PDB entry 6XUY | X-ray diffraction, 2.13 A resolution | chain A

# Chain A
Molecule: NAD-dependent protein deacetylase sirtuin-6
Source organism: Homo sapiens
Notes: EC 2.3.1.286
UniProtKB: Q8N6T7 (SIR6_HUMAN); numbering as in UniProt (aligned over 13-308)
Chain sequence (302 residues; each row starts with the number of its first residue):
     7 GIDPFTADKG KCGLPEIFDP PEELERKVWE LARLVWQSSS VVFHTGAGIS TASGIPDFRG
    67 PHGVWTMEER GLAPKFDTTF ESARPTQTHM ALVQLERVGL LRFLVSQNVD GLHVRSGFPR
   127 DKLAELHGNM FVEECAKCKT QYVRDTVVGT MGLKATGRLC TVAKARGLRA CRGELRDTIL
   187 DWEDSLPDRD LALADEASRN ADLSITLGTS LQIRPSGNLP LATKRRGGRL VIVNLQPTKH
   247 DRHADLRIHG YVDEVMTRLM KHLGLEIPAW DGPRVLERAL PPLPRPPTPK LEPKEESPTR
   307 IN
Disordered / not traced: 7-9, 170-176, 299-308
Differences from the reference sequence: expression tag (7-12)
Bound ions: Zn2+: C141, C144, C166, C177
Ligand contacts: Adenosine-5-Diphosphoribose (AR6; [(2R,3S,4R,5R)-5-(6-aminopurin-9-yl)-3,4-dihydroxy-oxolan-2-yl]methyl [hydroxy-[[(2R,3S,4R,5S)-3,4,5-trihydroxyoxolan-2-yl]methoxy]phosphoryl] hydrogen phosphate): G52, A53, G54, T57, D63, F64, R65, G66, W71, Q113, N114, H133, W188, G214, T215, S216, L217, I219, N240, L241, Q242, G256, Y257, V258
Curated features (UniProtKB/Swiss-Prot):
  - active site: H133 (Proton acceptor)
  - binding site (NAD(+)): A53, T57, F64, R65, W71, Q113, H133, G214, S216, N240, Q242, V258
  - binding site (Zn(2+)): C141, C144, C166, C177
  - site: C18 (Formation of an covalent adduct with nitro-fatty acid activators)
  - modified residue: K33 (N6-acetyllysine), T294 (Phosphothreonine), S303 (Phosphoserine)
  - cross-link: K170 (Glycyl lysine isopeptide (Lys-Gly) (interchain with G-Cter in ubiquitin))
  - natural variant: D25 (D25N: Found in non-small cell lung cancer), E36 (E36V: Found in kidney cancer), S46 (S46N: Does not affect histone deacetylase activity), D63 (D63H: Found in a family presenting with four cases of perinatal lethality caused by severe neurodevelopmental and cardiac anomalies; uncertain significance; D63Y: Found in non-small cell lung cancer), A89 (A89S: Found in non-small cell lung cancer), D116 (D116N: Found in non-small cell lung cancer), T263 (T263P: Found in cervical cancer), P274 (P274L: Found in melanoma)
  - mutagenesis: A13 (A13W: Increased protein-lysine demyristoylase activity), K15 (K15R: Does not affect acetylation level), K17 (K17R: Does not affect acetylation level), K33 (K33Q: Mimics acetylation, leading to impaired ability to recognize and bind double-strand breaks (DSBs) sites; K33R: Decreased acetylation level), S45 (S45A: In AAA mutant; strongly decreased nucleosome-binding; when associated with 206-A--A-208), S56 (S56Y: Abolished NAD-dependent protein deacetylase, defatty-acylase and mono-ADP-ribosyltransferase activities), G60 (G60A: Does not affect the NAD-dependent protein defatty-acylase activity. Abolished NAD-dependent protein deacetylase and mono-ADP-ribosyltransferase activities), R65 (R65A: Does not affect the mono-ADP-ribosyltransferase activity. Abolished NAD-dependent protein deacetylase and defatty-acylase activities), F82 (F82A/E: Reduced MDL-800 and MDL-801 compounds-binding), F86 (F86E: Strongly reduced MDL-800 and MDL-801 compounds-binding; F86Q: Slightly reduced MDL-800 and MDL-801 compounds-binding), H133 (H133Y: Abolished NAD-dependent protein deacetylase, deacylase and mono-ADP-ribosyltransferase activities. Impaired ability to recognize and bind double-strand breaks (DSBs) sites), K170 (K170R: Decreased ubiquitination), 4 further mutagenesis entries in UniProt

# Summary
Ligands of chain A: Adenosine-5-Diphosphoribose. The Zn2+ site is built by C141, C144, C166 and C177. From
UniProt: active-site residue H133, 12 NAD+-binding residues, 4 Zn2+-binding residues and 22 mutagenesis sites.
Chain A is NAD-dependent protein deacetylase sirtuin-6 (Homo sapiens); the structure, Human Sirt6 13-308 in
complex with ADP-ribose, was determined by X-ray diffraction together with 6XV1, 6XV6 and 6XVG from the same
study.
